PDB entry 9MUO | electron microscopy, 3.30 A resolution | chains A and a of the 6 polymer chains in the assembly

Chain A:
Protein: Cat1 (CRISPR-associated TIR 1)
Chain sequence (263 residues; row label = number of the first residue in the row):
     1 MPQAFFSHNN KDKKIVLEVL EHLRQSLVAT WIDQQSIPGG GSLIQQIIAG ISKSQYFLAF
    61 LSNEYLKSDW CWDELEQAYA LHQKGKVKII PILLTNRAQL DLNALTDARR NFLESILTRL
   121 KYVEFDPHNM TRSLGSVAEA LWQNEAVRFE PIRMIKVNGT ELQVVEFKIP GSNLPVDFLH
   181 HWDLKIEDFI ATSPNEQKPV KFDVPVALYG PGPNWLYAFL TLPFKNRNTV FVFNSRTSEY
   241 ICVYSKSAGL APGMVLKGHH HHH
Unresolved in the structure: 1, 34-41, 259-263
What the authors report for this chain:
  - binding site for the ligand DQV: His8, Asn10, Asp33, Lys121, Tyr122
  - catalytic residues: Tyr122
  - mutagenesis - D33A: decreased catalytic activity on NAD+
  - mutagenesis - Y122A: abolished catalytic activity on NAD+

Chain a:
Molecule: 4-nt RNA strand
Sequence (4 nucleotides; row label = number of the first residue in the row; numbering starts at 0):
     0 AAAA

Interface between chain A and chain a:
Residue-residue contacts - 18 pairs, chain A then chain a:
  Ser172(A) - A1(a)  base contact
  Asn173(A) - A1(a)  base contact
  Leu174(A) - A1(a)  hydrogen bond to the base
  Tyr209(A) - A2(a)  base contact
  Gly210(A) - A2(a)  hydrogen bond to the base
  Pro211(A) - A2(a)  base contact
  Gly212(A) - A1(a)  sugar contact
  Gly212(A) - A2(a)  sugar contact
  Pro213(A) - A1(a)  phosphate contact
  Asn214(A) - A0(a)  sugar contact
  Asn214(A) - A1(a)  hydrogen bond to the phosphate
  Trp215(A) - A1(a)  base contact
  Tyr217(A) - A2(a)  base contact
  Phe233(A) - A2(a)  base contact
  Asn234(A) - A2(a)  hydrogen bond to the sugar
  Asn234(A) - A3(a)  hydrogen bond to the base
  Ser235(A) - A2(a)  hydrogen bond to the sugar
  Arg236(A) - A3(a)  hydrogen bond to the sugar
Other interface residues (no listed pair), chain A (16 interface residues in all): Ile169

Overview:
16 residues of chain A and 4 residues of chain a are in contact; the contacts include 7 hydrogen bonds. Polar
contacts include Leu174(A)-A1(a), Gly210(A)-A2(a) and Asn234(A)-A3(a). From the paper: the catalytic residue
Tyr122(A); D33A of chain A reduces catalytic activity on NAD+.
Here chain A is Cat1 (CRISPR-associated TIR 1) and chain a is a 4-nt RNA strand. Entry 9MUO (Cryo-EM structure
of CRISPR-associated cA4 bound Cat1 Pentagonal filament assembly in the presence of NAD analog ...) was
determined by electron microscopy, deposited together with 9MUD, 9MUE and 9MW9.
